Entry 6RAX (electron microscopy, 3.99 A resolution); this record covers chains H and N of the 13 polymer chains in the assembly.

[Chain H]
Molecule: IP07275p
From: Drosophila melanogaster
UniProt: Q9W0I7 (Q9W0I7_DROME); numbering as in UniProt (aligned over 1-202)
Sequence (202 residues; row label = number of the first residue in the row):
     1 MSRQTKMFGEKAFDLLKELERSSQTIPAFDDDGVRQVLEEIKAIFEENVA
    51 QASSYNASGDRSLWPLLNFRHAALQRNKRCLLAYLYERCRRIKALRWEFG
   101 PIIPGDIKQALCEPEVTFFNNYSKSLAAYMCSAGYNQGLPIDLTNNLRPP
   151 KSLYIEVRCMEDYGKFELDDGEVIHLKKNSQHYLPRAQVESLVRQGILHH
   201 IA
Disordered / not traced: 1-6, 202

[Chain N]
Molecule: DNA replication complex GINS protein SLD5
From: Drosophila melanogaster
UniProt: Q9VBI1 (Q9VBI1_DROME); residues 1-228 here = UniProt positions 1-228
Sequence (228 residues; each row starts with the number of its first residue):
     1 MSDVEDVPETQLEIDVSDGAGLEDEDDDDMEQITAQKVLEIIETAWINEM
    51 CAPEILPSQTDMLELMVSQVAHMEEQMRDLDKNDFRAVVHSMELERVRYI
   101 MASYLRCRLQKIETFTQHILNQEESREPDDKRLSPEETKFAQEFASNVDE
   151 YFHKVATQYMPNQQRGEAEQRIVTPNLMSHVFLKANVAVPAVIVGVDDEE
   201 VDMAAGSQHIIPYQLVADLIQNNQAQLI
Disordered / not traced: 1-20

[How chain H and chain N interact]
Pairs across the interface (46; chain H residue first):
  V34(H) - K154(N)
  R35(H) - K154(N)
  I41(H) - V155(N)
  I41(H) - A156(N)  hydrophobic
  K42(H) - A156(N)
  K42(H) - T157(N)
  K42(H) - Q158(N)  hydrogen bond
  K42(H) - Y159(N)
  F45(H) - Y159(N)  hydrophobic
  L74(H) - R171(N)
  K78(H) - R171(N)
  R79(H) - R171(N)
  L81(H) - V155(N)  hydrophobic
  Y84(H) - Y151(N)
  L85(H) - Y151(N)
  R90(H) - Q110(N)
  R90(H) - E113(N)  salt bridge
  K93(H) - E113(N)  salt bridge
  C112(H) - K154(N)
  P114(H) - Y151(N)
  P114(H) - K154(N)
  E115(H) - Y151(N)
  T117(H) - N147(N)  hydrogen bond
  T117(H) - E150(N)
  T117(H) - Y151(N)
  F118(H) - N147(N)  hydrogen bond (backbone-side chain)
  F118(H) - Y151(N)  hydrophobic
  N121(H) - E143(N)
  N121(H) - F144(N)
  N121(H) - N147(N)
  Y122(H) - E113(N)
  K124(H) - E143(N)
  S125(H) - F140(N)
  S125(H) - E143(N)  hydrogen bond (backbone-side chain)
  L126(H) - F140(N)
  Y129(H) - L105(N)
  Y129(H) - F140(N)  hydrophobic
  S132(H) - L63(N)
  S132(H) - E136(N)
  G134(H) - V67(N)
  Y135(H) - V67(N)  hydrophobic
  N136(H) - L63(N)
  N136(H) - E64(N)  hydrogen bond
  I141(H) - R98(N)
  D142(H) - R98(N)  salt bridge
  T144(H) - R106(N)
Other interface residues (no listed pair), chain H (37 interface residues in all): L38, N77, W97, E113, L143, P150
Other interface residues (no listed pair), chain N (26 interface residues in all): S91, L109, V148, F152

[Summary]
37 residues of chain H and 26 residues of chain N are in contact; the contacts include 5 hydrogen bonds and 3
salt bridges. Polar contacts include R90(H)-E113(N), K93(H)-E113(N) and D142(H)-R98(N).
Chain H is IP07275p and chain N is DNA replication complex GINS protein SLD5, both from Drosophila
melanogaster; the structure, D. melanogaster CMG-DNA, State 1B, was determined by electron microscopy,
deposited together with 6RAZ, 6RAW and 6RAY.
